PDB entry 7C94 | X-ray diffraction, 2.84 A resolution | chains A and B of the 3 polymer chains in the assembly

# Chain A
Name: Light chain of Fab fragment
Organism: Mus musculus
Notes: antibody fragment or engineered binder
Sequence (220 residues; each row starts with the number of its first residue):
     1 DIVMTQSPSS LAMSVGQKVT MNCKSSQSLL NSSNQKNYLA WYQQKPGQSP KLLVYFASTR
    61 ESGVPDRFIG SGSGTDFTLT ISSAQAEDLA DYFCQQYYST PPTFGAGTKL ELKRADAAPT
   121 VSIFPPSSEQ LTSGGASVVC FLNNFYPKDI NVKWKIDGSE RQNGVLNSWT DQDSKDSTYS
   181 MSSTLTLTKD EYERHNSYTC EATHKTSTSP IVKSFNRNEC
Disulfides: Cys23-Cys94, Cys140-Cys200
What the authors report for this chain:
  - binding site for N-acetyl-alpha-neuraminic acid: Tyr38

# Chain B
Name: Heavy chain of Fab fragment
Organism: Mus musculus
Notes: antibody fragment or engineered binder
Sequence (225 residues; each row starts with the number of its first residue):
     1 EVQLVESGGG LVKPGGSLKL SCAASGFTFT RYAMSWVRQT PEKRLEWVAT ISNGGSYTYY
    61 LDSVKGRFTL SRDNAKNTLY LQMSSLRSED TAMYYCARRE GGQAGPAWFV YWGQGTLVTV
   121 SAAKTTPPSV YPLAPGSAAQ TNSMVTLGCL VKGYFPEPVT VTWNSGSLSS GVHTFPAVLQ
   181 SDLYTLSSSV TVPSSTWPSE TVTCNVAHPA SSTKVDKKIV PRDCG
Not modelled in the structure: 137-138
Disulfides: Cys22-Cys96, Cys149-Cys204
What the authors report for this chain:
  - binding site for N-acetyl-alpha-neuraminic acid: Thr58, Tyr59

# Interface between chain A and chain B
Cross-chain cystine bridges: Cys220(A)-Cys224(B)
Pairs across the interface - 77 pairs, chain A then chain B:
  Ala40(A) - Trp108(B)  hydrophobic
  Tyr42(A) - Trp108(B)
  Tyr42(A) - Phe109(B)  hydrogen bond (side chain-backbone)
  Gln44(A) - Gln39(B)  hydrogen bond
  Gln44(A) - Tyr95(B)
  Gln48(A) - Tyr95(B)
  Ser49(A) - Tyr95(B)
  Ser49(A) - Trp112(B)
  Ser49(A) - Gly113(B)
  Pro50(A) - Leu45(B)  hydrophobic
  Pro50(A) - Trp112(B)
  Leu52(A) - Trp108(B)
  Leu52(A) - Phe109(B)
  Leu52(A) - Val110(B)  hydrophobic
  Tyr55(A) - Trp108(B)  hydrophobic
  Glu61(A) - Val110(B)
  Phe93(A) - Gln39(B)
  Phe93(A) - Lys43(B)
  Gln95(A) - Ala107(B)  hydrogen bond (side chain-backbone)
  Gln95(A) - Trp108(B)
  Gln95(A) - Phe109(B)
  Tyr97(A) - Pro106(B)
  Tyr97(A) - Ala107(B)
  Tyr97(A) - Trp108(B)
  Ser99(A) - Pro106(B)
  Thr100(A) - Pro106(B)
  Pro101(A) - Trp47(B)  hydrophobic
  Pro102(A) - Trp47(B)
  Pro102(A) - Pro106(B)  hydrophobic
  Phe104(A) - Leu45(B)
  Gly105(A) - Arg44(B)
  Ala106(A) - Arg44(B)
  Ser122(A) - Thr146(B)
  Phe124(A) - Leu133(B)  hydrophobic
  Phe124(A) - Ala134(B)
  Phe124(A) - Pro135(B)
  Phe124(A) - Thr146(B)
  Pro125(A) - Ala134(B)
  Pro125(A) - Arg222(B)
  Pro126(A) - Arg222(B)  hydrogen bond (backbone-side chain)
  Ser127(A) - Tyr131(B)
  Ser127(A) - Pro132(B)
  Glu129(A) - Tyr131(B)
  Glu129(A) - Pro132(B)
  Glu129(A) - Lys217(B)  salt bridge
  Gln130(A) - Tyr131(B)
  Ser133(A) - Tyr131(B)  hydrogen bond
  Ser137(A) - Leu150(B)
  Ser137(A) - Lys152(B)
  Val139(A) - Leu133(B)  hydrophobic
  Phe141(A) - Leu133(B)  hydrophobic
  Phe141(A) - Gly148(B)
  Phe141(A) - Phe175(B)  hydrophobic
  Phe141(A) - Ser187(B)
  Phe141(A) - Ser188(B)
  Phe141(A) - Ser189(B)
  Asn143(A) - His173(B)
  Asn143(A) - Phe175(B)
  Asn143(A) - Ser189(B)
  Asn144(A) - His173(B)  hydrogen bond
  Leu166(A) - Val178(B)  hydrophobic
  Leu166(A) - Leu179(B)
  Leu166(A) - Gln180(B)
  Asn167(A) - Val178(B)
  Ser168(A) - Phe175(B)
  Ser168(A) - Pro176(B)  hydrogen bond (side chain-backbone)
  Ser168(A) - Val178(B)
  Trp169(A) - Pro176(B)
  Thr170(A) - Phe175(B)
  Ser180(A) - His173(B)  hydrogen bond
  Ser180(A) - Phe175(B)
  Met181(A) - Phe175(B)
  Ser182(A) - Phe175(B)
  Ser182(A) - Ser187(B)  hydrogen bond
  Thr186(A) - Lys152(B)
  Thr186(A) - Gln180(B)
  Cys220(A) - Cys224(B)  disulfide
Interface residues without a listed pair, chain A (47 interface residues in all): Phe56, Tyr98, Ile123, Ser128, Thr184
Interface residues without a listed pair, chain B (41 interface residues in all): Val37, Glu46, Gln114, Gly136, Leu147, Thr174, Ala177

# In short
The interface between chain A and chain B involves 47 residues on one side and 41 on the other; the contacts
include 1 disulfide bond, 9 hydrogen bonds and 1 salt bridge. Polar pairs include Glu129(A)-Lys217(B),
Tyr42(A)-Phe109(B) and Gln44(A)-Gln39(B). From the paper: a binding site for N-acetyl-alpha-neuraminic acid at
Tyr38(A) and Thr58(B) among others.
Chain A is Light chain of Fab fragment and chain B is Heavy chain of Fab fragment, both from Mus musculus; the
structure, Crystal structure of the anti-human podoplanin antibody Fab fragment complex with glycopeptide, was
determined by X-ray diffraction, deposited together with 7C95.
